PDB entry 6RD7 | electron microscopy, 2.73 A resolution | chains 9 and M of the 18 polymer chains in the assembly

== Chain 9 ==
Molecule: ASA-9: Polytomella F-ATP synthase associated subunit 9
Source organism: Polytomella sp. Pringsheim 198.80
Amino-acid sequence (97 residues; row label = number of the first residue in the row):
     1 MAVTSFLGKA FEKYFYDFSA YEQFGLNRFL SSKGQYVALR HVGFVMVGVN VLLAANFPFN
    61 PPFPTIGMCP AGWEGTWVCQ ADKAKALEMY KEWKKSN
Disordered / not traced: 97
Cystine bridges: C69-C79

== Chain M ==
Molecule: Mitochondrial ATP synthase subunit 6
Source organism: Polytomella sp. Pringsheim 198.80
UniProtKB: H8PGG3 (H8PGG3_9CHLO); residues 1-327 here = UniProt positions 1-327
Amino-acid sequence (327 residues; numbered 1 to 327; the number before each row is that of its first residue):
     1 MSVLSSVSMG SRIGSSLLGR SSAYLAQCGF STRSNLNGSI DTSSSVFQAL SSDNENKPAA
    61 SPLNVKLPGM SCSSILLPKT SRIAVPFGNQ TMAMSSVRDV KTGSLPTNFL TGVYRFWRSQ
   121 NPAEKPHDPV NDRLLPAVVD ASDKRASIGT WATTFFCTII SCNLLGLMPF NEAPTSGLGF
   181 ATGLGVSVWA TATILGLSKT GFKFPGHFIP GGTPWPMAFI FVPLETISYT FRAVSLGVRL
   241 WVNMLAGHTL LHILTGMALA LPFSLGFFSM VPATFGVCCL LSALVGLEYL VAVLQSGVFS
   301 ILSTVYVGEF NHDKFIGPAA KIVKKIH
Disordered / not traced: 1-94, 206-218, 325-327
Metal / ion sites: Zn2+: H248, H252
From the paper describing this entry:
  - Zn2+ coordination: H248, H252
  - catalytic residues: H248, E288 (proposed by the authors, not directly observed)
  - conformationally variable residues (helix shift): G247 (proposed by the authors, not directly observed)

== How chain 9 and chain M interact ==
Contacting residue pairs - 34 pairs, chain 9 then chain M:
  L39(9) - F275(M)  hydrophobic
  H41(9) - S282(M)  hydrogen bond
  V42(9) - F275(M)
  V42(9) - C278(M)  hydrophobic
  V42(9) - C279(M)  hydrophobic
  V45(9) - C278(M)  hydrophobic
  V45(9) - S282(M)
  M46(9) - T274(M)
  M46(9) - F275(M)  hydrophobic
  M46(9) - C278(M)  hydrophobic
  V49(9) - L259(M)  hydrophobic
  N50(9) - P262(M)
  N50(9) - F267(M)  hydrogen bond (side chain-backbone)
  N50(9) - F268(M)
  L53(9) - L259(M)
  L53(9) - F263(M)
  L53(9) - F267(M)
  A54(9) - F267(M)  hydrophobic
  F57(9) - F263(M)
  F57(9) - F267(M)  hydrophobic
  F59(9) - F263(M)
  P61(9) - F263(M)  hydrophobic
  F63(9) - G256(M)
  F63(9) - L259(M)  hydrophobic
  F63(9) - A260(M)  hydrophobic
  P64(9) - A260(M)
  T65(9) - S264(M)
  I66(9) - M257(M)  hydrophobic
  M68(9) - S264(M)
  M68(9) - L265(M)  hydrophobic
  C69(9) - S264(M)
  P70(9) - F263(M)
  P70(9) - S264(M)
  V78(9) - F263(M)  hydrophobic
Other interface residues (no listed pair), chain M (18 interface residues in all): A258, L261, V271

== In short ==
Chain 9 and chain M form an interface of 20 and 18 residues respectively; the contacts include 2 hydrogen
bonds. Among the polar pairs are H41(9)-S282(M) and N50(9)-F267(M). H248(M) and H252(M) coordinate Zn2+. The
paper reports catalytic residues H248(M) and E288(M); Zn2+ coordination by H248(M) and H252(M).
Chain 9 is ASA-9: Polytomella F-ATP synthase associated subunit 9 and chain M is Mitochondrial ATP synthase
subunit 6, both from Polytomella sp. Pringsheim 198.80; the structure, CryoEM structure of Polytomella F-ATP
synthase, c-ring position 1, focussed refinement of Fo and peripheral stalk, was determined by electron
microscopy together with 6RD4, 6RD5, 6RD6, 6RD8, 6RD9, 6RDA and 46 further entries from the same study.
